Entry 7PIU (electron microscopy, 2.58 A resolution); this record covers chains A and B of the 6 polymer chains in the assembly.

Chain A:
Molecule: Isoform Gnas-2 of Guanine nucleotide-binding protein G(s) subunit alpha isoforms short
Source organism: Homo sapiens
UniProt: P63092 (GNAS2_HUMAN), isoform P63092-2; residues 1-380 here = UniProt positions 1-380
Sequence (380 residues; each row starts with the number of its first residue):
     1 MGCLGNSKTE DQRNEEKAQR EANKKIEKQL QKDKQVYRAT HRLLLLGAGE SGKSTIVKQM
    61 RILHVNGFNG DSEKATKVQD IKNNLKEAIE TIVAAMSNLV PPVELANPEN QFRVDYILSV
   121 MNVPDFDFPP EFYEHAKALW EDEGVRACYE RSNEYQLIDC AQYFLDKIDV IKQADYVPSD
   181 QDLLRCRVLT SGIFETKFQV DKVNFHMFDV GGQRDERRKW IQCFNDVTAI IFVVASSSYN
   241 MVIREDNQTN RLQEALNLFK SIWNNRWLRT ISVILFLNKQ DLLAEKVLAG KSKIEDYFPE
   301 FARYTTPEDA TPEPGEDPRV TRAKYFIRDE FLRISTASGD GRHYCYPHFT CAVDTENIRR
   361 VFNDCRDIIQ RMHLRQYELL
Not modelled in the structure: 1-13, 48-192, 237-247, 281-292, 311-317, 352-354

Chain B:
Molecule: Guanine nucleotide-binding protein G(I)/G(S)/G(T) subunit beta-1
Source organism: Rattus norvegicus
UniProt: P54311 (GBB1_RAT); residues 2-340 here = UniProt positions 2-340
Sequence (345 residues; each row starts with the number of its first residue; numbers below 1 keep their minus sign (Gly-4 is residue -4)):
    -4 GPGSSGSELD QLRQEAEQLK NQIRDARKAC ADATLSQITN NIDPVGRIQM RTRRTLRGHL
    56 AKIYAMHWGT DSRLLVSASQ DGKLIIWDSY TTNKVHAIPL RSSWVMTCAY APSGNYVACG
   116 GLDNICSIYN LKTREGNVRV SRELAGHTGY LSCCRFLDDN QIVTSSGDTT CALWDIETGQ
   176 QTTTFTGHTG DVMSLSLAPD TRLFVSGACD ASAKLWDVRE GMCRQTFTGH ESDINAICFF
   236 PNGNAFATGS DDATCRLFDL RADQELMTYS HDNIICGITS VSFSKSGRLL LAGYDDFNCN
   296 VWDALKADRA GVLAGHDNRV SCLGVTDDGM AVATGSWDSF LKIWN
Not modelled in the structure: -4 to 3
Sequence notes: expression tag (-4 to 1)
Curated features (UniProtKB/Swiss-Prot):
  - modified residue: Ser2 (N-acetylserine), His266 (Phosphohistidine)

How chain A and chain B interact:
Residue-residue contacts (63):
  Gln19(A) - Asp83(B)  hydrogen bond
  Gln19(A) - Thr86(B)  hydrogen bond
  Gln19(A) - Asn88(B)  hydrogen bond
  Asn23(A) - Asn88(B)
  Asn23(A) - Lys89(B)  hydrogen bond (side chain-backbone)
  Ile26(A) - Lys89(B)
  Ile26(A) - Val90(B)
  Ile26(A) - Ala92(B)  hydrophobic
  Glu27(A) - Lys89(B)  salt bridge
  Leu30(A) - Gly53(B)
  Leu30(A) - Lys89(B)
  Asp33(A) - Leu55(B)
  Asp33(A) - Lys78(B)  salt bridge
  Lys34(A) - Leu55(B)
  Tyr37(A) - Leu55(B)  hydrophobic
  Tyr37(A) - Ala56(B)
  Tyr37(A) - Asp76(B)
  Ile193(A) - Leu117(B)
  Ile193(A) - Asp118(B)
  Ile193(A) - Asn119(B)
  Glu195(A) - Arg96(B)
  Glu195(A) - Ser97(B)
  Glu195(A) - Ser98(B)
  Glu195(A) - Trp99(B)
  His206(A) - Ser98(B)
  Phe208(A) - Trp99(B)
  Phe208(A) - Leu117(B)  hydrophobic
  Gly212(A) - Asn119(B)  hydrogen bond (backbone-side chain)
  Gly212(A) - Thr143(B)
  Gln213(A) - Leu117(B)  hydrogen bond (side chain-backbone)
  Gln213(A) - Asn119(B)  hydrogen bond
  Gln213(A) - Gly144(B)
  Gln213(A) - Tyr145(B)  hydrogen bond (side chain-backbone)
  Arg214(A) - Gly162(B)  hydrogen bond (side chain-backbone)
  Arg214(A) - Asp163(B)
  Arg214(A) - Thr164(B)
  Arg214(A) - Thr184(B)
  Arg214(A) - Asp186(B)  salt bridge
  Arg218(A) - Cys204(B)  hydrogen bond (side chain-backbone)
  Arg218(A) - Asp228(B)  salt bridge
  Lys219(A) - Tyr145(B)
  Lys219(A) - Met188(B)
  Lys219(A) - Cys204(B)
  Lys219(A) - Asp228(B)  salt bridge
  Lys219(A) - Asn230(B)  hydrogen bond
  Lys219(A) - Asp246(B)  salt bridge
  Trp220(A) - Leu117(B)  hydrophobic
  Trp220(A) - Tyr145(B)
  Gln222(A) - Arg314(B)
  Gln222(A) - Trp332(B)
  Cys223(A) - Lys57(B)  hydrogen bond (backbone-side chain)
  Cys223(A) - Tyr59(B)  hydrogen bond
  Cys223(A) - Gln75(B)
  Cys223(A) - Trp99(B)
  Phe224(A) - Trp99(B)  hydrophobic
  Phe224(A) - Leu117(B)  hydrophobic
  Asn225(A) - Lys57(B)
  Asn225(A) - Trp332(B)
  Asp226(A) - Lys57(B)
  Arg266(A) - Asp290(B)  salt bridge
  Trp267(A) - Asp290(B)
  Trp267(A) - Arg314(B)
  Trp267(A) - Trp332(B)  hydrophobic
Other interface residues (no listed pair), chain A (28 interface residues in all): Ala22, Arg42, Glu216
Other interface residues (no listed pair), chain B (41 interface residues in all): Ile80, His91, Met101, Gly185

Overview:
28 residues of chain A face 41 of chain B across their interface; the contacts include 13 hydrogen bonds and 7
salt bridges. Polar pairs include Glu27(A)-Lys89(B), Asp33(A)-Lys78(B) and Arg214(A)-Asp186(B).
Chain A is Isoform Gnas-2 of Guanine nucleotide-binding protein G(s) subunit alpha isoforms short (Homo
sapiens) and chain B is Guanine nucleotide-binding protein G(I)/G(S)/G(T) subunit beta-1 (Rattus norvegicus);
the structure, Cryo-EM structure of the agonist setmelanotide bound to the active melanocortin-4 receptor
(MC4R) in complex with ..., was determined by electron microscopy together with 7PIV from the same study.
